2BUQ - chains A and B; structure by X-ray diffraction, 1.80 A resolution.

# Chain A
Protein: Protocatechuate 3,4-dioxygenase alpha chain
Organism: Acinetobacter calcoaceticus
Notes: EC 1.13.11.3
UniProtKB: P20371 (PCXA_ACICA); the construct lacks a stretch of the UniProt sequence, so the offset changes along the chain: -3 to 88 = UniProt 1-92; 89-200 = UniProt 98-209
Sequence (209 residues; each row starts with the number of its first residue; a row labelled like 88A-88E holds insertion residues (88A, then the next letters in order); numbers below 1 keep their minus sign (Met-3 is residue -3)):
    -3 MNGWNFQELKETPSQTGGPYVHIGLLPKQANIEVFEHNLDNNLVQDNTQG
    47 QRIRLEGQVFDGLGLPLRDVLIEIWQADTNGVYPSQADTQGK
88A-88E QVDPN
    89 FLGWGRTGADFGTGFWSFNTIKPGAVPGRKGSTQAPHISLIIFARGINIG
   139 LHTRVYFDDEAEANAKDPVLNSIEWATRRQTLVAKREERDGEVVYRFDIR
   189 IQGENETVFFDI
Disordered / not traced: -3 to 3
UniProt features mapped onto this chain:
  - binding site (3,4-dihydroxybenzoate): Arg133

# Chain B
Protein: Protocatechuate 3,4-dioxygenase beta chain
Organism: Acinetobacter calcoaceticus
Notes: EC 1.13.11.3
UniProtKB: P20372 (PCXB_ACICA); residues 300-540 here correspond to UniProt positions 1-241 (UniProt number = residue number - 299)
Sequence (241 residues; each row starts with the number of its first residue):
   300 MSQIIWGAYAQRNTEDHPPAYAPGYKTSVLRSPKNALISIAETLSEVTAP
   350 HFSADKFGPKDNDLILNYAKDGLPIGERVIVHGYVRDQFGRPVKNALVEV
   400 WQANASGRYRHPNDQYIGAMDPNFGGCGRMLTDDNGYYVFRTIKPGPYPW
   450 RNRINEWRPAHIHFSLIADGWAQRLISQFYFEGDTLIDSCPILKTIPSEQ
   500 QRRALIALEDKSNFIEADSRCYRFDITLRGRRATYFENDLT
Disordered / not traced: 300-302
Metal / ion sites: Fe ion: Tyr408, His460, His462 (together with catechol)
Small-molecule neighbours:
  - catechol (CAQ), molecule 1: Phe351, Ser352, Lys355, Phe356, Arg428
  - catechol (CAQ), molecule 2: Tyr408, Tyr447, Trp449, Arg457, His460, His462, Gln477
UniProt features mapped onto this chain:
  - binding site (Fe cation): Tyr408, Tyr447, His460, His462

# How chain A and chain B interact
Contacting residue pairs (177):
  Glu4(A) - Gln387(B)  hydrogen bond
  Leu5(A) - Gln387(B)  hydrogen bond (backbone-backbone)
  Leu5(A) - Gly389(B)
  Leu5(A) - Thr526(B)
  Lys6(A) - Asp315(B)  salt bridge
  Lys6(A) - Gln499(B)
  Lys6(A) - Gln500(B)
  Lys6(A) - Thr526(B)
  Glu7(A) - Arg311(B)  salt bridge
  Glu7(A) - His316(B)  salt bridge
  Glu7(A) - Gln500(B)  hydrogen bond (backbone-side chain)
  Glu7(A) - Thr526(B)
  Glu7(A) - Arg528(B)
  Thr8(A) - His316(B)
  Thr8(A) - Phe463(B)
  Thr8(A) - Leu474(B)
  Thr8(A) - Leu504(B)
  Thr8(A) - Ile525(B)
  Thr8(A) - Thr526(B)  hydrogen bond (side chain-backbone)
  Pro9(A) - Asp315(B)
  Pro9(A) - His316(B)
  Pro9(A) - Ser476(B)  hydrogen bond (backbone-side chain)
  Pro9(A) - Ile495(B)  hydrophobic
  Pro9(A) - Gln500(B)
  Pro9(A) - Leu504(B)  hydrophobic
  Ser10(A) - His316(B)  hydrogen bond (backbone-side chain)
  Ser10(A) - Pro317(B)
  Ser10(A) - Leu474(B)
  Ser10(A) - Ile475(B)  hydrogen bond (side chain-backbone)
  Ser10(A) - Ser476(B)
  Gln11(A) - Ile475(B)  hydrogen bond (backbone-backbone)
  Gln11(A) - Ser476(B)
  Gln11(A) - Gln477(B)
  Gln11(A) - Tyr479(B)  hydrogen bond
  Gln11(A) - Ile491(B)
  Gln11(A) - Leu492(B)
  Gln11(A) - Thr494(B)
  Gln11(A) - Ile495(B)
  Gln11(A) - Leu504(B)
  Thr12(A) - Tyr324(B)
  Thr12(A) - Gln477(B)  hydrogen bond (backbone-side chain)
  Gly13(A) - Trp400(B)
  Gly13(A) - His462(B)  hydrogen bond (backbone-side chain)
  Gly13(A) - Ile475(B)
  Pro15(A) - His410(B)
  Tyr16(A) - Trp400(B)
  Tyr16(A) - Tyr408(B)  hydrophobic
  Tyr16(A) - His410(B)
  Tyr16(A) - Asn412(B)  hydrogen bond (side chain-backbone)
  Tyr16(A) - Asp413(B)
  Tyr16(A) - Tyr447(B)  hydrogen bond
  Val17(A) - Trp400(B)
  His18(A) - His410(B)  hydrogen bond
  Ile19(A) - Trp400(B)  hydrophobic
  Ile19(A) - Tyr408(B)  hydrophobic
  Ile19(A) - Arg409(B)
  Ile19(A) - His410(B)
  Ile19(A) - Gly425(B)
  Ile19(A) - Cys426(B)
  Gly20(A) - Trp400(B)
  Gly20(A) - Cys426(B)
  Leu21(A) - Glu398(B)
  Leu21(A) - Trp400(B)  hydrophobic
  Leu21(A) - Ile475(B)  hydrophobic
  Ile28(A) - Tyr367(B)  hydrophobic
  Ile28(A) - Arg409(B)
  Val30(A) - Asn366(B)
  Val30(A) - Tyr367(B)  hydrophobic
  Val30(A) - Cys426(B)  hydrophobic
  Phe31(A) - Asp360(B)
  Phe31(A) - Gly427(B)
  Phe31(A) - Arg428(B)
  His33(A) - Lys355(B)  hydrogen bond (side chain-backbone)
  His33(A) - Arg428(B)  hydrogen bond (backbone-side chain)
  Leu35(A) - Phe351(B)  hydrophobic
  Leu35(A) - Glu398(B)
  Asp57(A) - Leu329(B)
  Gly58(A) - Leu329(B)  hydrogen bond (backbone-backbone)
  Leu59(A) - Leu329(B)  hydrophobic
  Leu63(A) - Arg330(B)
  Asp65(A) - Arg330(B)  salt bridge
  Glu69(A) - Trp470(B)
  Glu69(A) - Arg473(B)  salt bridge
  Trp71(A) - Ser344(B)  hydrogen bond (side chain-backbone)
  Trp71(A) - Thr347(B)  hydrogen bond
  Trp71(A) - Ala348(B)
  Trp71(A) - Pro349(B)
  Trp71(A) - Trp470(B)
  Tyr79(A) - Ser344(B)  hydrogen bond
  Tyr79(A) - Thr347(B)
  Pro80(A) - Ala348(B)
  Pro80(A) - His350(B)
  Ser81(A) - Thr347(B)
  Ser81(A) - Ala348(B)  hydrogen bond (side chain-backbone)
  Ser81(A) - His350(B)
  Gln82(A) - His350(B)  hydrogen bond (backbone-side chain)
  Ala83(A) - Val346(B)
  Ala83(A) - Thr347(B)
  Ala83(A) - Arg530(B)
  Asp84(A) - Thr347(B)
  Thr85(A) - Leu343(B)
  Gln86(A) - Leu343(B)
  Leu90(A) - Pro349(B)
  Leu90(A) - His350(B)
  Trp92(A) - Pro349(B)  hydrophobic
  Trp92(A) - Phe351(B)  hydrophobic
  Trp92(A) - Ile466(B)  hydrophobic
  Trp92(A) - Trp470(B)
  Arg94(A) - Glu398(B)  salt bridge
  Arg94(A) - Ile466(B)
  Arg94(A) - Arg473(B)
  Phe99(A) - His410(B)
  Gly116(A) - Leu539(B)
  Gly116(A) - Thr540(B)
  Arg117(A) - Ala340(B)
  Arg117(A) - Glu341(B)  hydrogen bond (side chain-backbone)
  Arg117(A) - Asp538(B)
  Arg117(A) - Leu539(B)
  Lys118(A) - Asp538(B)  hydrogen bond (backbone-backbone)
  Lys118(A) - Thr540(B)  hydrogen bond (backbone-backbone)
  Gly119(A) - Thr540(B)  hydrogen bond (backbone-backbone)
  Gln122(A) - Thr342(B)  hydrogen bond
  Gln122(A) - Ser344(B)
  His125(A) - Ser344(B)  hydrogen bond
  Ser127(A) - Trp470(B)
  Ile129(A) - Trp470(B)  hydrophobic
  Ile129(A) - Arg473(B)
  Phe131(A) - Arg473(B)
  Phe131(A) - Ile475(B)  hydrophobic
  Ala132(A) - Arg330(B)
  Arg133(A) - Tyr324(B)
  Arg133(A) - Thr326(B)
  Arg133(A) - Arg330(B)  hydrogen bond (backbone-side chain)
  Gly134(A) - Tyr324(B)  hydrogen bond (backbone-side chain)
  Gly134(A) - Thr326(B)  hydrogen bond (backbone-side chain)
  Gly134(A) - Ser327(B)
  Ile135(A) - Arg330(B)
  Asn136(A) - Pro317(B)
  Asn136(A) - Pro318(B)  hydrogen bond (side chain-backbone)
  Asn136(A) - Ala319(B)  hydrogen bond (side chain-backbone)
  Asn136(A) - Ala321(B)
  Asn136(A) - Tyr324(B)
  Ile137(A) - Arg311(B)
  Ile137(A) - His316(B)
  Ile137(A) - Pro317(B)
  Leu139(A) - Pro332(B)  hydrophobic
  Arg142(A) - Thr342(B)  hydrogen bond
  Arg142(A) - Ser344(B)
  Arg142(A) - Glu345(B)  salt bridge
  Ile161(A) - Ile337(B)  hydrophobic
  Arg166(A) - Asn334(B)
  Ile189(A) - Arg330(B)
  Ile189(A) - Ser331(B)
  Ile189(A) - Pro332(B)
  Gln190(A) - Val328(B)  hydrogen bond (side chain-backbone)
  Gln190(A) - Leu329(B)
  Gln190(A) - Ser331(B)  hydrogen bond (side chain-backbone)
  Gln190(A) - Lys333(B)
  Glu194(A) - Pro332(B)
  Glu194(A) - Lys333(B)  hydrogen bond (side chain-backbone)
  Glu194(A) - Asn334(B)  hydrogen bond (side chain-backbone)
  Val196(A) - Ile337(B)  hydrophobic
  Phe197(A) - Pro332(B)  hydrophobic
  Phe197(A) - Leu336(B)
  Phe197(A) - Ile337(B)  hydrogen bond (backbone-backbone)
  Phe198(A) - Ile337(B)
  Phe198(A) - Ile339(B)  hydrophobic
  Asp199(A) - Arg311(B)
  Asp199(A) - Thr313(B)
  Asp199(A) - Ile337(B)  hydrogen bond (backbone-backbone)
  Asp199(A) - Ser338(B)
  Asp199(A) - Ile339(B)  hydrogen bond (backbone-backbone)
  Ile200(A) - Glu341(B)
  Ile200(A) - Glu345(B)
  Ile200(A) - Trp470(B)
  Ile200(A) - Ala471(B)  hydrophobic
  Ile200(A) - Arg528(B)  hydrogen bond (backbone-side chain)
Also at the interface, not in a pair above, chain A (78 interface residues in all): Pro23, Ala26, Asn27, Glu29, Val114, Pro115, His140, Val157, Ser160, Trp163
Also at the interface, not in a pair above, chain B (86 interface residues in all): Asn312, Asp386, Phe388, Leu396, Val399, Pro411, Gly424, Ser464, Ala503

# Summary
78 residues of chain A face 86 of chain B across their interface; the contacts include 42 hydrogen bonds and 7
salt bridges. Among the polar pairs are Lys6(A)-Asp315(B), Glu7(A)-Arg311(B) and Glu7(A)-His316(B). Catechol
is bound between chain A and chain B.
Chain A is Protocatechuate 3,4-dioxygenase alpha chain and chain B is Protocatechuate 3,4-dioxygenase beta
chain, both from Acinetobacter calcoaceticus; the structure, Crystal Structure Of Wild-Type Protocatechuate
3,4-Dioxygenase from Acinetobacter Sp. ADP1 in Complex with Catechol, was determined by X-ray diffraction
(same publication as 2BUM, 2BUR, 2BUT and 2BUV).
